PDB entry 7W34 | X-ray diffraction, 2.89 A resolution | chain A

[Chain A]
Protein: Procathepsin L
Source organism: Homo sapiens
Notes: EC 3.4.22.15
UniProt: P07711 (CATL1_HUMAN); residues -112 to 220 here correspond to UniProt positions 1-333 (UniProt number = residue number + 113)
Chain sequence (333 residues; numbered -112 to 220; the number before each row is that of its first residue; numbers below 1 keep their minus sign (Met-112 is residue -112)):
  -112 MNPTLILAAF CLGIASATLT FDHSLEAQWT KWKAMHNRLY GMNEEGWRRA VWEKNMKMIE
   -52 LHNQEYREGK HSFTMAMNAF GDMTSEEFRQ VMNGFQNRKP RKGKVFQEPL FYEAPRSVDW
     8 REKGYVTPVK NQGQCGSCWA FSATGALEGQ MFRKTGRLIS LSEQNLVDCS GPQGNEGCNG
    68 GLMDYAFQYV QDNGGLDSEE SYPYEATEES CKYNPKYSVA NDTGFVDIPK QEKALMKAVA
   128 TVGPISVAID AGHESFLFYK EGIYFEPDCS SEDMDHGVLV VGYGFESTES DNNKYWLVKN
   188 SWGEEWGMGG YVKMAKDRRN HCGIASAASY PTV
Unresolved in the structure: -112 to 0
Swiss-Prot annotation at these positions:
  - active site: Cys25, His163, Asn187
  - binding site (Zn(2+)): Glu9, Glu50, Asp71, Glu86, Glu92, Glu96, Asp114, Asp137, His140, Asp160, Asp162
  - site (Cleavage): Phe-7, Gln-6, Gln-6, Glu-5, Tyr-1, Glu0, Glu0, Ala1
  - glycosylation: Asn108 (N-linked (GlcNAc...) asparagine)
Disulfide bonds: Cys22-Cys65, Cys56-Cys98, Cys156-Cys209
Covalent attachments: 14b (89K) linked to Cys25
Residues lining bound ligands: 14b (89K; N-[(2S)-3-cyclohexyl-1-oxidanylidene-1-[[(2S,3S)-3-oxidanyl-4-oxidanylidene-1-[(3S)-2-oxidanylidenepiperidin-3-yl]-4-[(phenylmethyl)amino]butan-2-yl]amino]propan-2-yl]-1-benzofuran-2-carboxamide): Gln19, Gln21, Cys22, Gly23, Ser24, Trp26, Gly61, Glu63, Cys65, Asn66, Gly67, Gly68, Leu69, Met70, Tyr72, Ala135, Met161, Asp162, His163, Gly164, Ala214
From the paper describing this entry:
  - catalytic residues: Cys25, His163
  - binding site for 14b: Cys25, Gly68, Leu69, Ala135, Met161, Asp162, Ala214

[Overview]
Covalently linked 14b: at Cys25. From UniProt: 3 active-site residues and 11 Zn2+-binding residues. The paper
reports catalytic residues Cys25 and His163; a binding site for 14b at Cys25, Gly68 and Leu69 among others.
Chain A is Procathepsin L (Homo sapiens); the structure, The crystal structure of human CtsL in complex with
14b, was determined by X-ray diffraction together with 8GXG, 8GXH and 7W33 from the same study.
